Entry 3E0M (X-ray diffraction, 2.40 A resolution); this record covers chains A and B of the 7 polymer chains in the assembly.

Chain A (and B):
Protein: Peptide methionine sulfoxide reductase msrA/msrB 1
From: Streptococcus pneumoniae
Notes: EC 1.8.4.11, 1.8.4.12; chain B of this document is another copy of the same molecule, construct and numbering; everything in this record applies to it too
UniProtKB: P0A3Q9 (MSAB1_STRPN); residue numbers follow UniProt; this construct covers 1-312
Amino-acid sequence (313 residues; each row starts with the number of its first residue; numbering starts at 0):
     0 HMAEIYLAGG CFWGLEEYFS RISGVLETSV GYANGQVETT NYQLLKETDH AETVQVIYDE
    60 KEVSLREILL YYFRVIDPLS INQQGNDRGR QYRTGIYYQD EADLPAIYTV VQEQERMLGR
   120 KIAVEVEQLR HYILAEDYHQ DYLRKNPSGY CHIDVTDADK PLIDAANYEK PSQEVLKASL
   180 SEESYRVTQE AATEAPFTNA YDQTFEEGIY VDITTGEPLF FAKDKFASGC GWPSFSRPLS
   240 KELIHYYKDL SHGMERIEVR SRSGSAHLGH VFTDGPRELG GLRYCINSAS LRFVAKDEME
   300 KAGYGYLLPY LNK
Unresolved in the structure: 0
Sequence notes: expression tag (0); engineered mutation L238 (Ile in P0A3Q9)
What the authors report for this chain:
  - catalytic residues: C10, C150, C229, C284 (proposed by the authors, not directly observed)
  - binding site for Short peptide SHMAEI: T192, H266, H269, C284, N286
  - catalytic residues: T192, H266, H269, N286 (citing earlier work)
  - conformationally variable residues: K159
  - contacts within the chain: R65-D163, R73-K159, R73-P160, D156-K159, I162-R261, Y167-S262, Y167-Y305, K169-Q188, S171-V174, S171-L175, C229-C284

How chain A and chain B interact:
Pairs across the interface (27):
  M116(A) - K120(B)  hydrogen bond (backbone-backbone)
  L117(A) - R119(B)
  R119(A) - I80(B)
  R119(A) - R119(B)
  R236(A) - E100(B)  salt bridge
  I243(A) - Q111(B)  hydrogen bond (backbone-side chain)
  H244(A) - Q111(B)
  H244(A) - R115(B)
  Y245(A) - Y107(B)  hydrophobic
  Y245(A) - T108(B)
  Y245(A) - Q111(B)  hydrogen bond (backbone-side chain)
  Y245(A) - R115(B)  hydrogen bond (backbone-side chain)
  Y246(A) - R115(B)  hydrogen bond
  K247(A) - R65(B)
  K247(A) - T108(B)
  K247(A) - A165(B)
  K247(A) - E168(B)
  L249(A) - A165(B)
  L249(A) - N166(B)
  L249(A) - E168(B)  hydrogen bond (backbone-side chain)
  I256(A) - P104(B)  hydrophobic
  I256(A) - A105(B)
  I256(A) - T108(B)
  T272(A) - A101(B)
  G279(A) - E100(B)
  L281(A) - E100(B)
  L281(A) - A101(B)  hydrophobic
Also at the interface, not in a pair above, chain A (21 interface residues in all): L78, G118, K240, D248, S250, V270, L278
Also at the interface, not in a pair above, chain B (18 interface residues in all): L78, D99, E112

Overview:
Chain A and chain B form an interface of 21 and 18 residues respectively; the contacts include 6 hydrogen
bonds and 1 salt bridge. Among the polar pairs are R236(A)-E100(B), I243(A)-Q111(B) and Y245(A)-Q111(B). The
paper reports catalytic residues C10(A), C150(A) and C229(A) among others; a binding site for Short peptide
SHMAEI at T192(A), H266(A) and H269(A) among others.
Both chains are Peptide methionine sulfoxide reductase msrA/msrB 1 (Streptococcus pneumoniae). Entry 3E0M
(Crystal structure of fusion protein of MsrA and MsrB) was determined by X-ray diffraction together with 3E0O
from the same study.
